Entry 4X28 (X-ray diffraction, 1.99 A resolution); this record covers chains A and C of the 4 polymer chains in the assembly.

Chain A:
Name: Acyl-CoA dehydrogenase
Organism: Mycobacterium tuberculosis (strain ATCC 25618 / H37Rv)
UniProtKB: I6YCA3 (I6YCA3_MYCTU); numbering as in UniProt (aligned over 1-400)
Amino-acid sequence (400 residues; numbered 1 to 400; the number before each row is that of its first residue):
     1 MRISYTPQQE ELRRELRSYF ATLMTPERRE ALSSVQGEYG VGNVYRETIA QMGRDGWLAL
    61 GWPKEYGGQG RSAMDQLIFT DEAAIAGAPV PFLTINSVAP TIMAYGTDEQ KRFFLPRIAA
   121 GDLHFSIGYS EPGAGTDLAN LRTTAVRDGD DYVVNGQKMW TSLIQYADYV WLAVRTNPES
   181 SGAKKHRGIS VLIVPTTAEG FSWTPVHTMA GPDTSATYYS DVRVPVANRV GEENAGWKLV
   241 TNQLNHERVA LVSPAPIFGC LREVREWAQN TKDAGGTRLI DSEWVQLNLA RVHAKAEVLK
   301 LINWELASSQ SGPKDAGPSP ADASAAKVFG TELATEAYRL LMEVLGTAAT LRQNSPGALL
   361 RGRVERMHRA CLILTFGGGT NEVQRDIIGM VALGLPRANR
Not modelled in the structure: 36-42, 311-316, 400
Modified positions: Mse1, Mse24, Mse52, Mse74, Mse103, Mse159, Mse209, Mse342, Mse367, Mse390 (selenomethionine; parent Met)
Residues lining bound ligands: dihydroflavine-adenine dinucleotide (FDA): Ile127, Gly128, Tyr129, Ser130, Gly135, Thr136, Mse159, Trp160, Thr161, Ser162, Thr208, Thr214, Ile373, Phe376, Gly377, Gly378, Thr380, Glu382, Val383
Curated features (UniProtKB/Swiss-Prot):
  - active site: Glu247 (Proton acceptor)
  - binding site (FAD): Ile127 to Ser130, Thr136, Ser162, Thr380 to Glu382
Reported in the primary citation:
  - binding site for dihydroflavine-adenine dinucleotide: Ser130, Thr136, Ser162
  - catalytic residues: Glu247
  - mutagenesis - E247A: abolished catalytic activity

Chain C:
Name: Acyl-CoA dehydrogenase
Organism: Mycobacterium tuberculosis (strain ATCC 25618 / H37Rv)
UniProtKB: I6Y3Q0 (I6Y3Q0_MYCTU); numbering as in UniProt (aligned over 1-373)
Amino-acid sequence (373 residues; row label = number of the first residue in the row):
     1 MDFTTTEAAQ DLGGLVDTIV DAVCTPEHQR ELDKLEQRFD RELWRKLIDA GILSSAAPES
    61 LGGDGFGVLE QVAVLVALGH QLAAVPYLES VVLAAGALAR FGSPELQQGW GVSAVSGDRI
   121 LTVALDGEMG EGPVQAAGTG HGYRLTGTRT QVGYGPVADA FLVPAETDSG AAVFLVAAGD
   181 PGVAVTALAT TGLGSVGHLE LNGAKVDAAR RVGGTDVAVW LGTLSTLSRT AFQLGVLERG
   241 LQMTAEYART REQFDRPIGS FQAVGQRLAD GYIDVKGLRL TLTQAAWRVA EDSLASRECP
   301 QPADIDVATA GFWAAEAGHR VAHTIVHVHG GVGVDTDHPV HRYFLAAKQT EFALGGATGQ
   361 LRRIGRELAE TPA
Not modelled in the structure: 293-301
Modified positions: Mse1 (selenomethionine; parent Met); Mse129 (selenomethionine; parent Met); Mse243 (selenomethionine; parent Met)
Residues lining bound ligands: dihydroflavine-adenine dinucleotide (FDA): Arg251, Gln253, Phe254, Ile258, Phe261, Val264, His327, Val328, His329, Gly330, Gly331, Val334
Curated features (UniProtKB/Swiss-Prot):
  - binding site (FAD): Arg251, His327, Gly331

Interface between chain A and chain C:
Pairs across the interface - 100 pairs, chain A then chain C:
  Mse1(A) with Asp2(C); Phe3(C); Thr4(C); Thr5(C); Thr283(C); Trp287(C), hydrogen bond (backbone-side chain)
  Arg2(A) with Mse1(C); Asp2(C), hydrogen bond (backbone-backbone); Trp287(C)
  Ile3(A) with Mse1(C); Asp2(C); Phe3(C), hydrophobic; Thr283(C); Gln284(C); Trp287(C)
  Ser4(A) with Mse1(C); Trp287(C)
  Tyr5(A) with Mse1(C)
  Mse74(A) with Mse1(C), hydrophobic
  Arg262(A) with Ala373(C)
  Arg265(A) with Glu367(C); Leu368(C), hydrogen bond (side chain-backbone); Thr371(C), hydrogen bond (side chain-backbone); Ala373(C)
  Glu266(A) with Ala373(C)
  Gln269(A) with Leu368(C), hydrogen bond (side chain-backbone); Ala369(C), hydrogen bond (side chain-backbone); Thr371(C), hydrogen bond (side chain-backbone); Pro372(C); Ala373(C), hydrogen bond (side chain-backbone)
  Arg278(A) with Ala369(C), hydrogen bond (side chain-backbone)
  Ile280(A) with Leu368(C); Ala369(C), hydrophobic
  Glu283(A) with Arg362(C), salt bridge
  Gln286(A) with Gly365(C); Arg366(C); Ala369(C)
  Leu287(A) with Leu361(C), hydrophobic; Arg362(C)
  Leu289(A) with Leu368(C)
  Ala290(A) with Leu361(C); Ile364(C), hydrophobic; Gly365(C); Leu368(C)
  Arg291(A) with Phe312(C); Glu316(C), salt bridge; Leu361(C)
  His293(A) with Ile305(C); Thr309(C)
  Ala294(A) with Thr309(C); Phe312(C), hydrophobic; Trp313(C), hydrogen bond (backbone-side chain); Ile364(C), hydrophobic
  Lys295(A) with Trp313(C)
  Glu297(A) with Gln284(C), hydrogen bond; Asp306(C)
  Val298(A) with Gly277(C); Thr281(C); Trp313(C)
  Lys300(A) with Gln284(C), hydrogen bond
  Leu301(A) with Phe3(C); Leu280(C); Thr281(C); Gln284(C)
  Ile302(A) with Leu280(C), hydrophobic
  Trp304(A) with Mse1(C), hydrophobic; Phe3(C), hydrophobic
  Glu305(A) with Phe3(C); Lys276(C), salt bridge; Leu280(C)
  Ser308(A) with Mse1(C)
  Asp322(A) with Tyr272(C), hydrogen bond; Lys276(C), salt bridge
  Ala325(A) with Ile273(C), hydrophobic
  Val328(A) with Ile273(C), hydrophobic
  Phe329(A) with Ile273(C), hydrophobic; Trp313(C), hydrophobic
  Glu382(A) with Gln266(C), hydrogen bond (backbone-side chain)
  Arg385(A) with Gln266(C), hydrogen bond; Ala269(C); Asp270(C), salt bridge
  Asp386(A) with Gln262(C), hydrogen bond; Gln266(C), hydrogen bond
  Ile388(A) with Ala269(C), hydrophobic; Tyr272(C), hydrophobic; Ile273(C), hydrophobic
  Ala392(A) with Tyr272(C), hydrophobic
  Leu393(A) with Ala245(C); Arg249(C), hydrogen bond (backbone-side chain); Leu268(C)
  Gly394(A) with Arg249(C)
  Leu395(A) with Gly265(C); Leu268(C), hydrophobic
  Pro396(A) with Pro257(C), hydrophobic; Gly259(C); Ser260(C)
  Arg397(A) with Ser260(C)
  Ala398(A) with Arg256(C); Ser260(C); Gln262(C)
Other interface residues (no listed pair), chain A (47 interface residues in all): Asp281, Ala321, Gly389
Other interface residues (no listed pair), chain C (48 interface residues in all): Leu69, Leu241, Ala248, Phe261, Thr358

Summary:
Chain A and chain C form an interface of 47 and 48 residues respectively, with 18 hydrogen bonds and 5 salt
bridges. Polar pairs include Glu283(A)-Arg362(C), Arg291(A)-Glu316(C) and Glu305(A)-Lys276(C). Chain A binds
dihydroflavine-adenine dinucleotide. Chain C binds dihydroflavine-adenine dinucleotide. From the paper: the
catalytic residue Glu247(A); E247A of chain A abolishes catalytic activity.
Here chain A is Acyl-CoA dehydrogenase and chain C is Acyl-CoA dehydrogenase, both from Mycobacterium
tuberculosis (strain ATCC 25618 / H37Rv). Entry 4X28 (Crystal structure of the ChsE4-ChsE5 complex from
Mycobacterium tuberculosis) was determined by X-ray diffraction.
